PDB entry 4GZZ | X-ray diffraction, 4.29 A resolution (low resolution: residue-level contacts below are approximate; hydrogen-bond / salt-bridge calls are withheld) | chains A and C of the 8 polymer chains in the assembly

# Chain A
Protein: DNA-directed RNA polymerase subunit alpha
From: Thermus thermophilus
Notes: EC 2.7.7.6
UniProtKB: Q5SHR6 (RPOA_THET8); residues 1-315 here = UniProt positions 1-315
Chain sequence (315 residues; each row starts with the number of its first residue):
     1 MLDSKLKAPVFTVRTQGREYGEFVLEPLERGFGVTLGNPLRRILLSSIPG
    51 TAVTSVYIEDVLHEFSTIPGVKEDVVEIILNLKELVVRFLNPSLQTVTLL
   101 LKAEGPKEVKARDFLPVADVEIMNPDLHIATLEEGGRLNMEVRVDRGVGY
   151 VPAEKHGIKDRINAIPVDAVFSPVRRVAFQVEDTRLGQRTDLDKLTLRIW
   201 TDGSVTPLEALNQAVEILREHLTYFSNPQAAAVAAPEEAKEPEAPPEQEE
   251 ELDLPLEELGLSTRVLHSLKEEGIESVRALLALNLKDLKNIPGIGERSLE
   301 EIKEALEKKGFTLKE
Not modelled in the structure: 1-6, 230-315

# Chain C
Protein: DNA-directed RNA polymerase subunit beta
From: Thermus thermophilus
Notes: EC 2.7.7.6
UniProtKB: Q8RQE9 (RPOB_THET8); residue numbers follow UniProt; this construct covers 1-1119
Chain sequence (1119 residues; numbered 1 to 1119; the number before each row is that of its first residue):
     1 MEIKRFGRIREVIPLPPLTEIQVESYRRALQADVPPEKRENVGIQAAFRE
    51 TFPIEEEDKGKGGLVLDFLEYRLGEPPFPQDECREKDLTYQAPLYARLQL
   101 IHKDTGLIKEDEVFLGHIPLMTEDGSFIINGADRVIVSQIHRSPGVYFTP
   151 DPARPGRYIASIIPLPKRGPWIDLEVEPNGVVSMKVNKRKFPLVLLLRVL
   201 GYDQETLARELGAYGELVQGLMDESVFAMRPEEALIRLFTLLRPGDPPKR
   251 DKAVAYVYGLIADPRRYDLGEAGRYKAEEKLGIRLSGRTLARFEDGEFKD
   301 EVFLPTLRYLFALTAGVPGHEVDDIDHLGNRRIRTVGELMTDQFRVGLAR
   351 LARGVRERMLMGSEDSLTPAKLVNSRPLEAAIREFFSRSQLSQFKDETNP
   401 LSSLRHKRRISALGPGGLTRERAGFDVRDVHRTHYGRICPVETPEGANIG
   451 LITSLAAYARVDELGFIRTPYRRVVGGVVTDEVVYMTATEEDRYTIAQAN
   501 TPLEGNRIAAERVVARRKGEPVIVSPEEVEFMDVSPKQVFSVNTNLIPFL
   551 EHDDANRALMGSNMQTQAVPLIRAQAPVVMTGLEERVVRDSLAALYAEED
   601 GEVAKVDGNRIVVRYEDGRLVEYPLRRFYRSNQGTALDQRPRVVVGQRVR
   651 KGDLLADGPASENGFLALGQNVLVAIMPFDGYNFEDAIVISEELLKRDFY
   701 TSIHIERYEIEARDTKLGPERITRDIPHLSEAALRDLDEEGVVRIGAEVK
   751 PGDILVGRTSFKGESEPTPEERLLRSIFGEKARDVKDTSLRVPPGEGGIV
   801 VRTVRLRRGDPGVELKPGVREVVRVYVAQKRKLQVGDKLANRHGNKGVVA
   851 KILPVEDMPHLPDGTPVDVILNPLGVPSRMNLGQILETHLGLAGYFLGQR
   901 YISPIFDGAKEPEIKELLAQAFEVYFGKRKGEGFGVDKREVEVLRRAEKL
   951 GLVTPGKTPEEQLKELFLQGKVVLYDGRTGEPIEGPIVVGQMFIMKLYHM
  1001 VEDKMHARSTGPYSLITQQPLGGKAQFGGQRFGEMEVWALEAYGAAHTLQ
  1051 EMLTLKSDDIEGRNAAYEAIIKGEDVPEPSVPESFRVLVKELQALALDVQ
  1101 TLDEKDNPVDIFEGLASKR
Not modelled in the structure: 57-62, 762-784, 1113-1119

# Chain A / chain C interface
Contacting residue pairs (69):
  Glu-22(A) with Phe-934(C)
  Val-34(A) with Arg-939(C); Gly-980(C)
  Asn-38(A) with Gly-977(C); Arg-978(C); Thr-979(C); Gly-980(C)
  Arg-41(A) with Glu-856(C); His-860(C)
  Arg-42(A) with Glu-856(C); Asp-857(C); Gly-977(C); Arg-978(C)
  Leu-45(A) with Val-855(C); Glu-856(C)
  Ser-46(A) with Glu-856(C)
  Leu-62(A) with Ile-745(C)
  His-63(A) with Gly-746(C); Ile-799(C); Val-800(C); Val-801(C)
  Glu-64(A) with Lys-830(C)
  Phe-65(A) with Phe-628(C); Ile-703(C); Val-801(C); Lys-830(C)
  Ser-66(A) with Phe-628(C)
  Thr-67(A) with Gly-608(C); Asn-609(C); Arg-627(C)
  Ile-68(A) with Asp-607(C)
  Gly-70(A) with Asp-607(C)
  Val-71(A) with Asp-607(C); Gly-608(C)
  Lys-72(A) with Pro-641(C); Val-643(C)
  Leu-80(A) with Arg-573(C)
  Lys-83(A) with Lys-696(C); Asp-698(C)
  Glu-133(A) with Lys-605(C); Val-606(C); Asp-607(C); Arg-610(C)
  Glu-134(A) with Lys-605(C)
  Tyr-150(A) with Leu-695(C); Lys-696(C); Lys-832(C)
  Glu-154(A) with Lys-832(C)
  Asn-163(A) with Arg-744(C)
  Asp-168(A) with Asp-698(C); Lys-832(C)
  Arg-176(A) with Asp-863(C); Gly-864(C); Thr-865(C)
  Val-177(A) with Gly-864(C)
  Ala-178(A) with Pro-862(C); Gly-864(C)
  Gln-180(A) with Pro-862(C); Gly-935(C); Asp-937(C)
  Val-181(A) with Asp-937(C); Lys-938(C)
  Glu-182(A) with Phe-934(C); Gly-935(C)
  Asp-183(A) with Lys-938(C)
  Leu-192(A) with Lys-938(C)
  Asp-193(A) with Lys-938(C)
  Thr-196(A) with Phe-934(C)
  Arg-198(A) with Phe-934(C)
Also at the interface, not in a pair above, chain A (42 interface residues in all): Pro-69, Asp-74, Lys-159, Val-170, Phe-179, Trp-200
Also at the interface, not in a pair above, chain C (54 interface residues in all): Arg-640, Arg-642, Val-644, Val-645, Glu-692, Arg-697, Glu-748, Ala-828, Gln-829, Pro-866, Arg-929, Glu-932, Val-936, Glu-981

# In short
42 residues of chain A face 54 of chain C across their interface.
Here chain A is DNA-directed RNA polymerase subunit alpha and chain C is DNA-directed RNA polymerase subunit
beta, both from Thermus thermophilus. Entry 4GZZ (Crystal structures of bacterial RNA Polymerase paused
elongation complexes) was determined by X-ray diffraction (same publication as 4GZY).
